PDB entry 6RWM | electron microscopy, 2.81 A resolution | chains A and Q of the 16 polymer chains in the assembly

== Chain A ==
Name: Pol protein
Organism: Simian immunodeficiency virus
Notes: engineered mutation(s): S119D
Reference sequence: E1ANT8 (E1ANT8_SIV); residues 1-289 here correspond to UniProt positions 735-1023 (UniProt number = residue number + 734)
Chain sequence (290 residues; numbered 0 to 289; the number before each row is that of its first residue; numbering starts at 0):
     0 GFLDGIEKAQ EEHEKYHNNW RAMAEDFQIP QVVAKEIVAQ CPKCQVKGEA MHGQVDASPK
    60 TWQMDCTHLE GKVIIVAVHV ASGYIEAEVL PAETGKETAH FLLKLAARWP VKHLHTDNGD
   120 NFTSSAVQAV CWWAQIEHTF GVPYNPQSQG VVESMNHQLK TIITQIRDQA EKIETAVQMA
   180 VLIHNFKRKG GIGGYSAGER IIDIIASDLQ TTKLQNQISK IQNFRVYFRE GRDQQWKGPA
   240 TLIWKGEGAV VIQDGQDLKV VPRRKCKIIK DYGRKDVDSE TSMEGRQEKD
Unresolved in the structure: 270-289
Sequence notes: expression tag (0); conflict Asp119 (Ala853 in E1ANT8)
Metal / ion sites: Zn2+: His12, His16, Cys40, Cys43; Mg2+ site 1: Asp64, Asp116 (together with Bictegravir); Mg2+ site 2: Asp64, Glu152 (together with Bictegravir)
Ligand contacts: Bictegravir (KLQ): Asp64, Asp116, Asn117, Gly118, Tyr143, Pro145, Gln146, Glu152
Reported in the primary citation:
  - Mg2+ coordination: Asp64, Asp116, Glu152
  - catalytic residues: Asp64, Asp116, Glu152
  - contacts within the chain: Gln148-Glu152 (water-mediated contact), Asp116-Gln148 (water-mediated contact)
  - binding site for Bictegravir: Asn117, Gly118

== Chain Q ==
Molecule: 33-nt DNA strand
Organism: Simian immunodeficiency virus
Sequence (33 nucleotides; row label = number of the first residue in the row):
     1 AACTGGTAGA GATTTTTCTT AGCCTTCTAG AAC
Unresolved in the structure: 24-33

== Chain A / chain Q interface ==
Residue-residue contacts - 6 pairs, chain A then chain Q:
  Lys46(A) with DG9(Q), base contact; DA10(Q), sugar contact
  Gly47(A) with DA10(Q), sugar contact
  Glu48(A) with DA10(Q), phosphate contact; DG11(Q), phosphate contact
  Ala49(A) with DG9(Q), base contact
Also at the interface, not in a pair above, chain A (5 interface residues in all): Asn18
Also at the interface, not in a pair above, chain Q (4 interface residues in all): DA8

== Summary ==
5 residues of chain A and 4 residues of chain Q are in contact. Ligands of chain A: Bictegravir. His12(A),
His16(A), Cys40(A) and Cys43(A) coordinate Zn2+. The Mg2+ site 1 is built by Asp64(A) and Asp116(A). The paper
reports catalytic residues Asp64(A), Asp116(A) and Glu152(A); a binding site for Bictegravir at Asn117(A) and
Gly118(A).
Here chain A is Pol protein and chain Q is a 33-nt DNA strand, both from Simian immunodeficiency virus. Entry
6RWM (SIVrcm intasome in complex with bictegravir) was determined by electron microscopy, deposited together
with 6RWL, 6RWN and 6RWO.
